9CGL - chains A and B; structure by X-ray diffraction, 3.10 A resolution.

[Chain A (and B)]
Protein: Narbonolide/10-deoxymethynolide synthase PikA4, module 6
From: Streptomyces venezuelae
Notes: EC 2.3.1.239, 2.3.1.240; chain B of this document is another copy of the same molecule, construct and numbering; everything in this record applies to it too
Reference sequence: Q9ZGI2 (PIKA4_STRVZ); residues 1057-1346 here = UniProt positions 1057-1346
Sequence (290 residues; row label = number of the first residue in the row):
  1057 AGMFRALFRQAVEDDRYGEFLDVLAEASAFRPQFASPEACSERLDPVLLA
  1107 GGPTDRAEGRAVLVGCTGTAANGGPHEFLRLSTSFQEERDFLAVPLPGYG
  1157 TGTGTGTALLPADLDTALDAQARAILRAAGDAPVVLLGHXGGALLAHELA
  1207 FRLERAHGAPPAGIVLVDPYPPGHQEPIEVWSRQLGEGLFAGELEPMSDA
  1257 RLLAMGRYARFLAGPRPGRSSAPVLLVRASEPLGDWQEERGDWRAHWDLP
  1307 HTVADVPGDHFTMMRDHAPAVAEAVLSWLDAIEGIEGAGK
Unresolved in the structure: 1112-1113, 1158-1161, 1340-1346
Differences from the reference sequence: engineered mutation DPP_1196 (Ser in Q9ZGI2)
Modified / non-standard residues: DPP (diaminopropanoic acid) at position 1196
UniProt features mapped onto this chain:
  - active site: His1316 (Proton acceptor)
  - binding site (substrate): Thr1125, Gly1197, Asp1224
  - mutagenesis: Asp1224 (D1224A: Retains significant albeit reduced thioesterase activity), Glu1235 (E1235N: Only relatively minor changes in the thioesterase activity. 10-fold reduction in the kcat/Km for ketoester; when associated with E-1239), Arg1239 (R1239E: 10-fold reduction in the kcat/Km for ketoester; when associated with N-1235; R1239N: 3-fold decrease fo the catalytic efficiency and 3-fold increase of affinity)
Covalent attachments: compound A1AWE linked to DPP_1196
Residues lining bound ligands: A1AWE (2-{[(1R)-1-(6-nitro-2H-1,3-benzodioxol-5-yl)ethyl]sulfanyl}ethyl formate): Tyr1073, Leu1077, Thr1125, His1195, Gly1197, Leu1200, Asp1224, Pro1225, Tyr1226, Ile1234, Leu1241, Ala1265, Leu1268, His1316
From the paper describing this entry:
  - specificity-determining residues: Tyr1073 (proposed by the authors, not directly observed)

[Interface between chain A and chain B]
Pairs across the interface (28):
  Met1059(A) - Phe1060(B)  hydrophobic
  Met1059(A) - Arg1087(B)
  Met1059(A) - Asp1255(B)
  Met1059(A) - Ala1256(B)
  Met1059(A) - Leu1259(B)  hydrophobic
  Phe1060(A) - Met1059(B)  hydrophobic
  Phe1060(A) - Phe1060(B)  hydrophobic
  Phe1060(A) - Leu1063(B)  hydrophobic
  Leu1063(A) - Phe1060(B)  hydrophobic
  Leu1063(A) - Ala1083(B)
  Leu1063(A) - Phe1086(B)
  Leu1063(A) - Arg1087(B)
  Gln1066(A) - Phe1086(B)
  Ala1067(A) - Phe1086(B)  hydrophobic
  Arg1072(A) - Phe1086(B)
  Phe1076(A) - Phe1086(B)  hydrophobic
  Ala1083(A) - Leu1063(B)
  Phe1086(A) - Leu1063(B)
  Phe1086(A) - Gln1066(B)
  Phe1086(A) - Ala1067(B)  hydrophobic
  Phe1086(A) - Arg1072(B)
  Phe1086(A) - Phe1076(B)  hydrophobic
  Arg1087(A) - Met1059(B)
  Arg1087(A) - Leu1063(B)
  Asp1255(A) - Met1059(B)
  Ala1256(A) - Met1059(B)
  Leu1259(A) - Met1059(B)  hydrophobic
  Leu1259(A) - Leu1063(B)  hydrophobic
Other interface residues (no listed pair), chain A (17 interface residues in all): Glu1075, Val1079, Glu1082, Ala1085
Other interface residues (no listed pair), chain B (18 interface residues in all): Glu1075, Val1079, Glu1082, Ala1085, Pro1088

[In short]
The interface between chain A and chain B involves 17 residues on one side and 18 on the other. Compound A1AWE
is covalently linked to DPP_1196(A). Curated annotation (UniProt) lists active-site residue His1316(A), 3
substrate-binding residues and 3 mutagenesis sites on chain A. From the paper: the specificity determinant
Tyr1073(A).
Chain A and chain B are both Narbonolide/10-deoxymethynolide synthase PikA4, module 6 (Streptomyces
venezuelae); the structure, Pikromycin Thioesterase Doubly Protected DAP, was determined by X-ray diffraction,
deposited together with 9CBD, 9CEL, 9CFJ, 9CGN and 9CGO.
